1PTO - chains A and F of the 6 polymer chains in the assembly; structure by X-ray diffraction, 3.50 A resolution.

== Chain A ==
Name: Pertussis toxin (subunit S1)
From: Bordetella pertussis
Sequence (244 residues; each row starts with the number of its first residue; numbers below 1 keep their minus sign (Ala-8 is residue -8)):
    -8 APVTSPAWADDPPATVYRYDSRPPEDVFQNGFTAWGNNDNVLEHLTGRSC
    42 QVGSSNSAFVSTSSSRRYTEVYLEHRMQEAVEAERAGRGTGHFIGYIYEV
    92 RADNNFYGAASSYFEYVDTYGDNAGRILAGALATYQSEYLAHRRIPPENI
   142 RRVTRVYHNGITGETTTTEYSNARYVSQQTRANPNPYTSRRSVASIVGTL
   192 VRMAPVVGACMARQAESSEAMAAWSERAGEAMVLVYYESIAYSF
Unresolved in the structure: -8 to 1, 211-220
Cystine bridges: Cys41-Cys201

== Chain F ==
Name: Pertussis toxin (subunit S5)
From: Bordetella pertussis
Reference sequence: P04981 (TOX5_BORPE); residues 2-99 here correspond to UniProt positions 36-133 (UniProt number = residue number + 34)
Sequence (98 residues; numbered 2 to 99; the number before each row is that of its first residue):
     2 LPTHLYKNFTVQELALKLKGKNQEFCLTAFMSGRSLVRACLSDAGHEHDT
    52 WFDTMLGFAISAYALKSRIALTVEDSPYPGTPGDLLELQICPLNGYCE
Cystine bridges: Cys27-Cys41, Cys92-Cys98

== Chain A / chain F interface ==
Pairs across the interface (18):
  Glu70(A) - Asn95(F)  hydrogen bond
  Glu73(A) - Pro93(F)
  Arg76(A) - Glu99(F)  salt bridge
  Ala77(A) - Glu99(F)
  Arg79(A) - Tyr97(F)
  Arg193(A) - Asn95(F)
  Met194(A) - Leu66(F)  hydrophobic
  Met194(A) - Leu94(F)  hydrophobic
  Met194(A) - Asn95(F)  hydrogen bond (backbone-side chain)
  Ala195(A) - Leu94(F)  hydrophobic
  Glu221(A) - Arg69(F)  salt bridge
  Glu221(A) - Tyr97(F)  hydrogen bond
  Val224(A) - Lys67(F)
  Leu225(A) - Lys67(F)  hydrogen bond (backbone-side chain)
  Val226(A) - Ala65(F)
  Ile231(A) - Ala65(F)  hydrophobic
  Phe235(A) - Gly58(F)
  Phe235(A) - Ile61(F)  hydrophobic
Interface residues without a listed pair, chain A (15 interface residues in all): Ser230
Interface residues without a listed pair, chain F (14 interface residues in all): Asn9, Ser62, Cys98

== Summary ==
The interface between chain A and chain F involves 15 residues on one side and 14 on the other, with 4
hydrogen bonds and 2 salt bridges. Polar pairs include Arg76(A)-Glu99(F), Glu221(A)-Arg69(F) and
Glu70(A)-Asn95(F).
Here chain A is Pertussis toxin (subunit S1) and chain F is Pertussis toxin (subunit S5), both from Bordetella
pertussis. Entry 1PTO (The structure of a pertussis toxin-sugar complex as a model for receptor binding) was
determined by X-ray diffraction.
